2HII - chains A and B of the 3 polymer chains in the assembly; structure by X-ray diffraction, 2.79 A resolution.

[Chain A]
Protein: PCNA1 (SSO0397)
Organism: Sulfolobus solfataricus
UniProtKB: P57766 (PCNA2_SULSO); residues 1-249 here = UniProt positions 1-249
Sequence (257 residues; numbered 1 to 257; the number before each row is that of its first residue):
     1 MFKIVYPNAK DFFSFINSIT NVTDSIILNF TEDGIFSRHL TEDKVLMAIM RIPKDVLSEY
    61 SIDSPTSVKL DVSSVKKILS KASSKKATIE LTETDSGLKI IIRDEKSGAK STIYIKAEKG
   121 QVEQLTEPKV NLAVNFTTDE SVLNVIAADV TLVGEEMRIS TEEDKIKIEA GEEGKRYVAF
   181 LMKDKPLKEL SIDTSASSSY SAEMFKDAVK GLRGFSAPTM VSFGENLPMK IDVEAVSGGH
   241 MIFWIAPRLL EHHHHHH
Not modelled in the structure: 250-257
Differences from the reference sequence: modified residue (1, 47, 50, 157, 182, 204, 220, 229, 241); cloning artifact (250-251); expression tag (252-257)
Modified residues: Mse-1, Mse-47, Mse-50, Mse-157, Mse-182, Mse-204, Mse-220, Mse-229, Mse-241 (selenomethionine; parent Met)

[Chain B]
Protein: PCNA2 (SSO1047)
Organism: Sulfolobus solfataricus
UniProtKB: Q97Z84 (PCNA3_SULSO); residues 2-246 here correspond to UniProt positions 1-245 (UniProt number = residue number - 1)
Sequence (245 residues; numbered 2 to 246; the number before each row is that of its first residue):
     2 MKAKVIDAVS FSYILRTVGD FLSEANFIVT KEGIRVSGID PSRVVFLDIF LPSSYFEGFE
    62 VSQEKEIIGF KLEDVNDILK RVLKDDTLIL SSNESKLTLT FDGEFTRSFE LPLIQVESTQ
   122 PPSVNLEFPF KAQLLTITFA DIIDELSDLG EVLNIHSKEN KLYFEVIGDL STAKVELSTD
   182 NGTLLEASGA DVSSSYGMEY VANTTKMRRA SDSMELYFGS QIPLKLRFKL PQEGYGDFYI
   242 APRAD
Not modelled in the structure: 245-246
Differences from the reference sequence: modified residue (2, 199, 208, 215)
Modified residues: Mse-2, Mse-199, Mse-208, Mse-215 (selenomethionine; parent Met)

[Chain A / chain B interface]
Pairs across the interface (30; chain A residue first):
  Val-145(A) with Arg-82(B), hydrogen bond (backbone-side chain); Arg-108(B)
  Ala-148(A) with Arg-82(B)
  Asp-149(A) with Arg-82(B), salt bridge; Arg-108(B), salt bridge; Phe-110(B)
  Leu-152(A) with Asp-78(B); Ile-79(B), hydrophobic
  Val-153(A) with Phe-110(B), hydrophobic
  Glu-173(A) with Lys-97(B), salt bridge
  Gly-174(A) with Lys-97(B), hydrogen bond (backbone-side chain); Pro-113(B)
  Lys-175(A) with Glu-111(B); Pro-113(B)
  Arg-176(A) with Ser-109(B); Phe-110(B); Glu-111(B), hydrogen bond (backbone-backbone)
  Tyr-177(A) with Arg-108(B); Ser-109(B); Phe-110(B), hydrophobic
  Val-178(A) with Arg-108(B); Ser-109(B), hydrogen bond (backbone-backbone)
  Ala-179(A) with Thr-107(B)
  Phe-180(A) with Phe-106(B); Thr-107(B), hydrogen bond (backbone-backbone)
  Leu-181(A) with Phe-106(B), hydrophobic
  Lys-185(A) with Glu-105(B); Phe-106(B)
  Pro-186(A) with Glu-105(B); Phe-106(B)
Other interface residues (no listed pair), chain A (19 interface residues in all): Val-142, Asn-144, Ile-146
Other interface residues (no listed pair), chain B (14 interface residues in all): Leu-84, Leu-112

[In short]
The interface between chain A and chain B involves 19 residues on one side and 14 on the other, with 5
hydrogen bonds and 3 salt bridges. Among the polar pairs are Asp-149(A)/Arg-82(B), Asp-149(A)/Arg-108(B) and
Glu-173(A)/Lys-97(B).
Chain A is PCNA1 (SSO0397) and chain B is PCNA2 (SSO1047), both from Sulfolobus solfataricus; the structure,
heterotrimeric PCNA sliding clamp, was determined by X-ray diffraction (same publication as 2HIK, 2HIV and
2HIX).
